Entry 1ID3 (X-ray diffraction, 3.10 A resolution); this record covers chains J and E of the 10 polymer chains in the assembly.

# Chain J
Molecule: Palindromic 146bp DNA fragment
Organism: Homo sapiens
Sequence (146 nucleotides; row label = number of the first residue in the row):
   147 ATCAATATCC ACCTGCAGAT TCTACCAAAA GTGTATTTGG AAACTGCTCC ATCAAAAGGC
   207 ATGTTCAGCG GAATTCCGCT GAACATGCCT TTTGATGGAG CAGTTTCCAA ATACACTTTT
   267 GGTAGAATCT GCAGGTGGAT ATTGAT
Metal / ion sites: Mn2+ site 1 near DG185 (its only coordinating residue here); Mn2+ site 2 near DG216 (its only coordinating residue here); Mn2+ site 3 near DG246 (its only coordinating residue here); Mn2+ site 4 near DG267 (its only coordinating residue here); Mn2+ site 5 near DG280 (its only coordinating residue here)

# Chain E
Name: Histone H3
Organism: Saccharomyces cerevisiae
UniProtKB: P61830 (H3_YEAST); residues 1-135 here = UniProt positions 1-135
Amino-acid sequence (135 residues; each row starts with the number of its first residue):
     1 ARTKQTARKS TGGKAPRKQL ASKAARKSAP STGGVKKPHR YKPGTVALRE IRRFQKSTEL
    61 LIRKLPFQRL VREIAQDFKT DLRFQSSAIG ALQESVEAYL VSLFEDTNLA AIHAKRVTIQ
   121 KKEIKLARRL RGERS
Unresolved in the structure: 1-37, 135
Differences from the reference sequence: conflict Glu123 (Asp in P61830)
Swiss-Prot annotation at these positions:
  - modified residue: Lys37 (N6,N6,N6-trimethyllysine)

# How chain J and chain E interact
Contacting residue pairs - 25 pairs, chain J then chain E:
  DC196(J) - Arg83(E)  phosphate contact
  DC196(J) - Phe84(E)  sugar contact
  DC196(J) - Gln85(E)  phosphate contact
  DC196(J) - Ser86(E)  hydrogen bond to the phosphate
  DA197(J) - Arg72(E)  salt bridge to the phosphate
  DA197(J) - Leu82(E)  phosphate contact
  DA197(J) - Arg83(E)  hydrogen bond to the sugar
  DA197(J) - Phe84(E)  hydrogen bond to the phosphate
  DA207(J) - Arg63(E)  sugar contact
  DG214(J) - Pro43(E)  phosphate contact
  DC215(J) - Lys42(E)  phosphate contact
  DC215(J) - Pro43(E)  sugar contact
  DG216(J) - Thr118(E)  hydrogen bond to the phosphate
  DG217(J) - Arg116(E)  phosphate contact
  DG217(J) - Val117(E)  hydrogen bond to the phosphate
  DG217(J) - Thr118(E)  hydrogen bond to the phosphate
  DA218(J) - Arg116(E)  phosphate contact
  DA218(J) - Gln120(E)  phosphate contact
  DT289(J) - Tyr41(E)  phosphate contact
  DT289(J) - Thr45(E)  phosphate contact
  DG290(J) - Arg40(E)  sugar contact
  DG290(J) - Tyr41(E)  phosphate contact
  DG290(J) - Lys42(E)  hydrogen bond to the phosphate
  DG290(J) - Thr45(E)  hydrogen bond to the phosphate
  DA291(J) - Lys42(E)  phosphate contact

# Overview
11 residues of chain J and 16 residues of chain E are in contact, with 8 hydrogen bonds and 1 salt bridge.
Polar pairs include DA197(J)-Arg83(E), DC196(J)-Ser86(E) and DA197(J)-Phe84(E).
Here chain J is Palindromic 146bp DNA fragment (Homo sapiens) and chain E is Histone H3 (Saccharomyces
cerevisiae). Entry 1ID3 (Crystal structure of the yeast nucleosome core particle reveals fundamental
differences in inter-nucleosome interactions) was determined by X-ray diffraction.
